Entry 2BA9 (X-ray diffraction, 1.95 A resolution); this record covers chain A.

== Chain A ==
Name: putative aminooxidase
Source organism: Propionibacterium acnes
Sequence (424 residues; each row starts with the number of its first residue):
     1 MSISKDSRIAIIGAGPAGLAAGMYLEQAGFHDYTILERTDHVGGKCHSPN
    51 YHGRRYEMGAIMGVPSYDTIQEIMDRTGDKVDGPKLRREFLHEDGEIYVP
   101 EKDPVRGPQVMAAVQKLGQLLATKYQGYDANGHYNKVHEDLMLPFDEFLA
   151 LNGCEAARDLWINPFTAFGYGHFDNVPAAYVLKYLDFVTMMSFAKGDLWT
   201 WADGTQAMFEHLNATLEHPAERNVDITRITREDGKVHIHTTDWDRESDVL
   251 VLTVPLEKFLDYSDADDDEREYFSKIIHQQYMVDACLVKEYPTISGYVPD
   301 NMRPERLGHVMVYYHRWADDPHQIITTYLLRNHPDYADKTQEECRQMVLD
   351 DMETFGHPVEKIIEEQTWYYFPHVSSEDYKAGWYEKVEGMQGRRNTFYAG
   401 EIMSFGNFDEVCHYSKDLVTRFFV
Disordered / not traced: 1
Ion coordination: Na+: Lys183, Glu410
Ligand contacts: FAD (flavin-adenine dinucleotide): Ile12, Gly13, Ala14, Gly15, Pro16, Ala17, Gly18, Leu36, Glu37, Arg38, Thr39, Gly43, Gly44, Lys45, Cys46, Met58, Gly59, Ala60, Ile61, Met62, Tyr67, Phe168, Tyr170, Val224, Ile226, Thr253, Val254, Pro255, Tyr262, Tyr281, Val283, Tyr328, Trp368, Tyr370, Gly400, Glu401, Gly406, Asn407, Phe408, Asp409, Val411
From the paper describing this entry:
  - conformationally variable residues (side-chain flip): Arg88, Phe193
  - catalytic residues: Phe168 (proposed by the authors, not directly observed)
  - specificity-determining residues: Phe168 (proposed by the authors, not directly observed)

== Overview ==
Ligands of chain A: flavin-adenine dinucleotide. The Na+ site is built by Lys183 and Glu410. From the paper:
the catalytic residue Phe168; the specificity determinant Phe168.
Chain A is putative aminooxidase (Propionibacterium acnes); the structure, Crystal structure of CLA-producing
fatty acid isomerase from P. acnes, was determined by X-ray diffraction (same publication as 2B9W, 2B9X, 2B9Y,
2BAB and 2BAC).
